8U70 - chains A and B; structure by X-ray diffraction, 3.09 A resolution.

# Chain A
Protein: Antibody RUPA-58 Kappa chain
Source organism: Homo sapiens
Notes: antibody fragment or engineered binder
Sequence (214 residues; numbered 1 to 214; the number before each row is that of its first residue):
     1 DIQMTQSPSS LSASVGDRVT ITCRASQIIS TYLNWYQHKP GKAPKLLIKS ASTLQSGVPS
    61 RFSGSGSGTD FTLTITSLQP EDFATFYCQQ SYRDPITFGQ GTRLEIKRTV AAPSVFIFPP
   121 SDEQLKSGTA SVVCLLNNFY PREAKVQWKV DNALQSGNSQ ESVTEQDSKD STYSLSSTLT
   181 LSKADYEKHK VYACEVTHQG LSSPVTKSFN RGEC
Unresolved in the structure: 212-214
Disulfide bonds: Cys23-Cys88, Cys134-Cys194

# Chain B
Protein: Antibody RUPA-58 Heavy chain
Source organism: Homo sapiens
Notes: antibody fragment or engineered binder
Sequence (227 residues; each row starts with the number of its first residue; a row labelled like 82A-82C holds insertion residues (82A, then the next letters in order)):
     1 QVQLVQSGPE AKKPGASVKV SCQASGYPFS GYYMHWLRQA PGQGLEWMGW MN
   52A P
    53 NSGGTKYAQR FQGRVTMTRD TSISTAHMEL
82A-82C RGL
    83 RSDDTAVYYC ARDYCTGS
100A-100G SCYRTDY
   101 DYWGQGTLVT VSSASTKGPS VFPLAPSSKS TSGGTAALGC LVKDYFPEPV TVSWNSGALT
   161 SGVHTFPAVL QSSGLYSLSS VVTVPSSSLG TQTYICNVNH KPSNTKVDKK VEPKSC
Unresolved in the structure: 214-216
Disulfide bonds: Cys22-Cys92, Cys97-Cys100B, Cys140-Cys196

# Interface between chain A and chain B
Contacting residue pairs - 67 pairs, chain A then chain B:
  Tyr32(A) with Tyr100C(B); Arg100D(B)
  Asn34(A) with Arg100D(B); Thr100E(B), hydrogen bond (side chain-backbone); Asp100F(B), hydrogen bond
  Tyr36(A) with Tyr100G(B), hydrogen bond (side chain-backbone); Trp103(B)
  His38(A) with Gln39(B); Tyr91(B)
  Lys42(A) with Tyr91(B)
  Ala43(A) with Trp103(B), hydrophobic; Gly104(B)
  Pro44(A) with Tyr91(B); Trp103(B)
  Leu46(A) with Asp100F(B); Tyr100G(B); Asp101(B)
  Lys49(A) with Arg100D(B); Asp100F(B)
  Ser50(A) with Arg100D(B)
  Tyr87(A) with Gln39(B), hydrogen bond; Gly44(B)
  Gln89(A) with Thr100E(B), hydrogen bond
  Ser91(A) with Arg100D(B); Thr100E(B)
  Asp94(A) with Lys58(B), salt bridge
  Pro95(A) with Trp47(B), hydrophobic
  Ile96(A) with Trp47(B); Thr100E(B); Tyr100G(B)
  Phe98(A) with Leu37(B), hydrophobic; Leu45(B), hydrophobic; Tyr100G(B), hydrophobic; Trp103(B), hydrophobic
  Gln100(A) with Gly44(B)
  Ser114(A) with Thr131(B)
  Phe116(A) with Lys129(B); Thr131(B); Ala137(B), hydrophobic
  Ile117(A) with Lys129(B), hydrogen bond (backbone-side chain)
  Phe118(A) with Leu124(B), hydrophobic; Ala125(B); Ala137(B)
  Ser121(A) with Phe122(B); Pro123(B)
  Glu123(A) with Phe122(B); Pro123(B)
  Gln124(A) with Phe122(B)
  Ser131(A) with Leu141(B); Lys143(B)
  Val133(A) with Leu124(B), hydrophobic
  Leu135(A) with Phe166(B), hydrophobic; Val181(B), hydrophobic
  Asn137(A) with His164(B); Thr183(B), hydrogen bond
  Gln160(A) with Val169(B); Leu170(B), hydrogen bond (side chain-backbone); Gln171(B)
  Ser162(A) with Phe166(B); Pro167(B), hydrogen bond (side chain-backbone)
  Val163(A) with Pro167(B)
  Thr164(A) with Thr165(B); Phe166(B)
  Ser174(A) with His164(B), hydrogen bond; Phe166(B)
  Leu175(A) with Phe166(B)
  Ser176(A) with Phe166(B)
Also at the interface, not in a pair above, chain A (45 interface residues in all): Thr31, Gly41, Gln55, Gly99, Ser127, Thr129, Asn138, Asp167, Thr180
Also at the interface, not in a pair above, chain B (37 interface residues in all): His35, Gln105, Thr135, Leu138

# Summary
Chain A and chain B form an interface of 45 and 37 residues respectively; the contacts include 10 hydrogen
bonds and 1 salt bridge. Polar pairs include Asp94(A)-Lys58(B), Asn34(A)-Asp100F(B) and Asn34(A)-Thr100E(B).
Chain A is Antibody RUPA-58 Kappa chain and chain B is Antibody RUPA-58 Heavy chain, both from Homo sapiens;
the structure, Crystal structure of malaria transmission-blocking anti-Pfs48/45 antibody RUPA-58, was
determined by X-ray diffraction.
